Entry 8TO8 (electron microscopy, 2.90 A resolution); this record covers chains I and L of the 9 polymer chains in the assembly.

# Chain I
Name: DNA-directed RNA polymerase subunit beta
Organism: Escherichia coli (strain K12)
Notes: EC 2.7.7.6
Reference sequence: P0A8V2 (RPOB_ECOLI); residue numbers follow UniProt; this construct covers 1-1342
Amino-acid sequence (1342 residues; numbered 1 to 1342; the number before each row is that of its first residue):
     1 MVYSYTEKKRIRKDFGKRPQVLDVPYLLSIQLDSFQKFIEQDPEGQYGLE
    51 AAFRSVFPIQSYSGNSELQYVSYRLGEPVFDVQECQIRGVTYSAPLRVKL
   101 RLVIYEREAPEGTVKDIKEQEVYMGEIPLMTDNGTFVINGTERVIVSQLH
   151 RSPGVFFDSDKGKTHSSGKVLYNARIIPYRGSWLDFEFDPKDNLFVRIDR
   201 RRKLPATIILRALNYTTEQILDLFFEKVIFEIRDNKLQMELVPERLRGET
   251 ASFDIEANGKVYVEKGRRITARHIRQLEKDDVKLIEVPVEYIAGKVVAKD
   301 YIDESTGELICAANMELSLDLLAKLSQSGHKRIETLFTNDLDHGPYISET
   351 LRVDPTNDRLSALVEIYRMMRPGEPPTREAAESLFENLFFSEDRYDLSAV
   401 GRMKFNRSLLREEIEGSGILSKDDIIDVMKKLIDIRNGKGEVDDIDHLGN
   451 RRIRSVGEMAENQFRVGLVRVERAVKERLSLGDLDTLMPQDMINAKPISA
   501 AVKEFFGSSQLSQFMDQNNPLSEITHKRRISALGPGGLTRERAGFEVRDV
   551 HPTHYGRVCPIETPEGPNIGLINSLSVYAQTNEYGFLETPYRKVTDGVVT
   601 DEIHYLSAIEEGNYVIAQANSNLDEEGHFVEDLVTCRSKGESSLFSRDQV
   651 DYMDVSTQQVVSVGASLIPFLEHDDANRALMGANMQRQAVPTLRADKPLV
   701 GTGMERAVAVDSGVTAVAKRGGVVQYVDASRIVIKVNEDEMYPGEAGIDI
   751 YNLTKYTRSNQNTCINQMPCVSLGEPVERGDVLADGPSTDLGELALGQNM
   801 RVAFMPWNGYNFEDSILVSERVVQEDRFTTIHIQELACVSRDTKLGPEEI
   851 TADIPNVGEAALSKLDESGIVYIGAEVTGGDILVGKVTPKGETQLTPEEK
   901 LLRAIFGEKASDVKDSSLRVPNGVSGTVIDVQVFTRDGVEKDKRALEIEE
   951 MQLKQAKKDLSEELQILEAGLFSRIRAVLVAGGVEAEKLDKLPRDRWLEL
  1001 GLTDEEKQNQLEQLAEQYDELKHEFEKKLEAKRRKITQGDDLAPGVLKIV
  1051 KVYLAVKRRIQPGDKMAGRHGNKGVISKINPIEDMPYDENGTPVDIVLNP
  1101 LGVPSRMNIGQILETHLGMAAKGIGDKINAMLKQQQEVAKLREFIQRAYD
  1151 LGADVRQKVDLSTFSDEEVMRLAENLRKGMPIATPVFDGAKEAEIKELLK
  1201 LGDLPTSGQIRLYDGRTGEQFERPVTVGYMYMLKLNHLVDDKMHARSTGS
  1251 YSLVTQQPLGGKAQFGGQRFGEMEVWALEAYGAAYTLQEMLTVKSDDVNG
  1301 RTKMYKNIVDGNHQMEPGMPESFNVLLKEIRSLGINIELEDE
Not modelled in the structure: 1, 233-235, 1342
Residues lining bound ligands:
  - 4QM ((3R,5S,7R,8R,9S,10S,12S,13R,14S,17R)-10,13-dimethyl-17-[(2R)-pentan-2-yl]-2,3,4,5,6,7,8,9,11,12,14,15,16,17-tetradecahydro-1H-cyclopenta[a]phenanthrene-3,7,12-triol), molecule 1: Gln46, Tyr47, Tyr179, Asp396, Ser398, Ala399, Val400, Arg452, Glu458, Glu461, Asn462, Glu583, Tyr584
  - 4QM, molecule 2: Gln725, Tyr726, Arg731, Glu962, Gln965, Ile966
Swiss-Prot annotation at these positions:
  - modified residue (N6-acetyllysine): Lys1022, Lys1200
  - mutagenesis: Ile561 (I561S: Resistant to antibiotics salinamide A and B), Ile569 (I569S: Resistant to antibiotics salinamide A and B), Ala665 (A665E: Resistant to antibiotics salinamide A and B), Asp675 (D675A/G: Resistant to antibiotics salinamide A and B), Asn677 (N677H/K: Resistant to antibiotics salinamide A and B), Leu680 (L680M: Resistant to antibiotics salinamide A and B), Glu813 (E813K: Disrupts the enzyme's active center)

# Chain L
Name: RNA polymerase sigma factor RpoD
Organism: Escherichia coli K-12
Reference sequence: P00579 (RPOD_ECOLI); the construct has insertions or renumbered stretches relative to UniProt, so the offset changes along the chain: 1-31 = UniProt 1-31; 38-52 = UniProt 61-75; 77-83 = UniProt 76-82; 93-613 = UniProt 93-613
Amino-acid sequence (613 residues; row label = number of the first residue in the row; note: 39 numbers in that range are skipped by the numbering (no residue carries them; nothing is unmodelled there); a row labelled like 31A-31Z holds insertion residues (31A, then the next letters in order)):
     1 MEQNPQSQLKLLVTRGKEQGYLTYAEVNDHL
31A-31Z PEDIVDSDQIEDIIQMINDMGIQVME
32A-32C EAP
    38 DADDLMLAENTADED
    77 AAEAAAQ
83A-83J VLSSVESEIG
    93 RTTDPVRMYMREMGTVELLTREGEIDIAKRIEDGINQVQCSVAEYPEAIT
   143 YLLEQYDRVEAEEARLSDLITGFVDPNAEEDLAPTATHVGSELSQEDLDD
   193 DEDEDEEDGDDDSADDDNSIDPELAREKFAELRAQYVVTRDTIKAKGRSH
   243 ATAQEEILKLSEVFKQFRLVPKQFDYLVNSMRVMMDRVRTQERLIMKLCV
   293 EQCKMPKKNFITLFTGNETSDTWFNAAIAMNKPWSEKLHDVSEEVHRALQ
   343 KLQQIEEETGLTIEQVKDINRRMSIGEAKARRAKKEMVEANLRLVISIAK
   393 KYTNRGLQFLDLIQEGNIGLMKAVDKFEYRRGYKFSTYATWWIRQAITRS
   443 IADQARTIRIPVHMIETINKLNRISRQMLQEMGREPTPEELAERMLMPED
   493 KIRKVLKIAKEPISMETPIGDDEDSHLGDFIEDTTLELPLDSATTESLRA
   543 ATHDVLAGLTAREAKVLRMRFGIDMNTDYTLEEVGKQFDVTRERIRQIEA
   593 KALRKLRHPSRSEVLRSFLDD
Not modelled in the structure: 1-6, 31A-31Z, 32A-32C, 83A-83J, 167-215, 237-241, 613
Residues lining bound ligands:
  - 4QM ((3R,5S,7R,8R,9S,10S,12S,13R,14S,17R)-10,13-dimethyl-17-[(2R)-pentan-2-yl]-2,3,4,5,6,7,8,9,11,12,14,15,16,17-tetradecahydro-1H-cyclopenta[a]phenanthrene-3,7,12-triol), molecule 1: Ile505, Pro510, Ile511
  - 4QM, molecule 2: Ile511, Leu519, Phe522, Ile523
Swiss-Prot annotation at these positions:
  - DNA-binding region: Leu573 to Ala592 (H-T-H motif)
  - region: Arg584 to Arg599 (Interaction with anti-sigma factors)
  - motif: Asp403 to Gln406 (Interaction with polymerase core subunit RpoC)
  - site: Arg562 (Interaction with anti-sigma factors)
From the paper describing this entry:
  - binding site for Nontemplate strand of lamdba PR promoter DNA: Tyr425

# Interface between chain I and chain L
Residue-residue contacts (55):
  Val122(I) with Gln472(L)
  Tyr123(I) with Gln472(L), hydrogen bond (backbone-side chain); Gly475(L)
  Arg197(I) with Ala25(L), hydrogen bond (side chain-backbone)
  Arg202(I) with Asn28(L)
  Lys203(I) with Asp29(L)
  Pro372(I) with Asp38(L); Arg99(L), hydrogen bond (backbone-side chain)
  Gly373(I) with Arg99(L)
  Glu477(I) with Lys393(L), salt bridge
  Gln490(I) with Gln472(L), hydrogen bond (side chain-backbone)
  Asp491(I) with Arg468(L), hydrogen bond (backbone-side chain)
  Ile493(I) with Arg468(L), hydrogen bond (backbone-side chain); Gln472(L), hydrogen bond (backbone-side chain)
  Asn494(I) with Arg468(L); Gln472(L)
  Ala495(I) with Leu471(L), hydrophobic; Gln472(L)
  Asp842(I) with Lys499(L), salt bridge
  Pro897(I) with Gly564(L)
  Glu898(I) with Arg541(L); Ile565(L)
  Leu901(I) with Thr544(L); Leu548(L), hydrophobic; Phe563(L), hydrophobic; Ile565(L), hydrophobic
  Leu902(I) with Leu540(L), hydrophobic; Leu607(L); Phe610(L), hydrophobic; Leu611(L), hydrophobic
  Ala904(I) with Phe563(L), hydrophobic
  Ile905(I) with Leu595(L), hydrophobic; Leu598(L), hydrophobic; Arg599(L), hydrogen bond (backbone-side chain)
  Phe906(I) with Ser604(L); Leu607(L), hydrophobic; Arg608(L); Leu611(L), hydrophobic
  Glu908(I) with Leu611(L)
  Arg936(I) with Arg495(L)
  Thr1248(I) with Pro531(L)
  Ser1250(I) with Glu524(L), hydrogen bond
  Tyr1251(I) with Glu524(L); Asp525(L), hydrogen bond (backbone-backbone)
  Ser1252(I) with Ile523(L); Asp525(L)
  Leu1253(I) with Ile523(L), hydrogen bond (backbone-backbone); Asp525(L)
  Gln1256(I) with Asp525(L), hydrogen bond
  Leu1259(I) with Asp521(L); Glu524(L)
  Gln1264(I) with Phe522(L)
  Tyr1305(I) with Pro531(L), hydrophobic; Leu532(L)
  Lys1306(I) with Ser534(L)
Interface residues without a listed pair, chain I (40 interface residues in all): Arg97, Glu374, Asn856, Glu899, Lys900, Gly1045, Arg1301
Interface residues without a listed pair, chain L (39 interface residues in all): Gly520, Leu528, Ala535, Asp612

# Summary
40 residues of chain I face 39 of chain L across their interface, with 12 hydrogen bonds and 2 salt bridges.
Polar pairs include Glu477(I)-Lys393(L), Asp842(I)-Lys499(L) and Tyr123(I)-Gln472(L). Bound to chain I:
compound 4QM. Chain L binds compound 4QM. The paper reports a binding site for Nontemplate strand of lamdba PR
promoter DNA at Tyr425(L).
Here chain I is DNA-directed RNA polymerase subunit beta (Escherichia coli (strain K12)) and chain L is RNA
polymerase sigma factor RpoD (Escherichia coli K-12). Entry 8TO8 (Escherichia coli RNA polymerase unwinding
intermediate (I1b) at the lambda PR promoter) was determined by electron microscopy, deposited together with
8TO1, 8TO6, 8TOE and 8TOM.
